Entry 5KJT (X-ray diffraction, 2.50 A resolution); this record covers chain A.

[Chain A]
Name: Shikimate O-hydroxycinnamoyltransferase
From: Arabidopsis thaliana
Notes: EC 2.3.1.133
UniProtKB: Q9FI78 (HST_ARATH); residue numbers follow UniProt; this construct covers 1-433
Chain sequence (433 residues; each row starts with the number of its first residue):
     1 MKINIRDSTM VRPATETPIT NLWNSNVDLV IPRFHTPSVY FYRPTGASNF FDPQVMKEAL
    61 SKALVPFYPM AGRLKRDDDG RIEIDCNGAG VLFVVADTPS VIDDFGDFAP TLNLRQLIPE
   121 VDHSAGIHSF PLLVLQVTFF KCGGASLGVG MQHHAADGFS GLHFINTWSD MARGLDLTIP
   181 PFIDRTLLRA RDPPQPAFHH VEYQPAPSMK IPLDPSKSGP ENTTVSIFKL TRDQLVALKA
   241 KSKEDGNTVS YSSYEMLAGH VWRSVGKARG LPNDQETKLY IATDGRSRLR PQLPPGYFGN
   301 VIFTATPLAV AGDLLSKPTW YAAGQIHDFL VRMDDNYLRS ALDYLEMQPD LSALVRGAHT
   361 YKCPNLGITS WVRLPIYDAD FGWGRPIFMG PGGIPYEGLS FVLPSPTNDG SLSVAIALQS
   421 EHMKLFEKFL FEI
Unresolved in the structure: 432-433
Residues lining bound ligands: p-coumaroyl-CoA (WCA): Thr36, Ser38, Met151, His153, Asp157, Gly158, Gly161, Leu162, Ile165, Ser252, Tyr254, Ala282, Thr283, Asp284, Arg288, Ile302, Leu330, Thr369, Ser370, Trp371, Arg373, Leu374

[In short]
Ligands of chain A: p-coumaroyl-CoA.
Chain A is Shikimate O-hydroxycinnamoyltransferase (Arabidopsis thaliana); the structure, Crystal structure of
Arabidopsis thaliana HCT in complex with p-coumaroyl-CoA, was determined by X-ray diffraction, deposited
together with 5KJS, 5KJU, 5KJV and 5KJW.
